6WNQ - chains H and G of the 22 polymer chains in the assembly; structure by electron microscopy, 3.40 A resolution.

== Chain H ==
Name: ATP synthase epsilon chain
Organism: Escherichia coli
UniProt: S1HQ43 (S1HQ43_ECOLX); residues 0-138 here correspond to UniProt positions 1-139 (UniProt number = residue number + 1)
Chain sequence (139 residues; numbered 0 to 138; the number before each row is that of its first residue; numbering starts at 0):
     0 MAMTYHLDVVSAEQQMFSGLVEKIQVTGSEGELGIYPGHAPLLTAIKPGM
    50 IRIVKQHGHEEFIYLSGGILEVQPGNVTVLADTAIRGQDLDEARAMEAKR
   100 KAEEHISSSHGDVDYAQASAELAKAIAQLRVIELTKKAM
Unresolved in the structure: 0-2

== Chain G ==
Name: ATP synthase gamma chain
Organism: Escherichia coli
UniProt: J7RYJ3 (J7RYJ3_ECOLX); residues 0-286 here correspond to UniProt positions 1-287 (UniProt number = residue number + 1)
Chain sequence (287 residues; numbered 0 to 286; the number before each row is that of its first residue; numbering starts at 0):
     0 MAGAKDIRSKIASVQNTQKITKAMEMVAASKMRKSQDRMAASRPYAETMR
    50 KVIGHLAHGNLEYKHPYLEDRDVKRVGYLVVSTDRGLAGGLNINLFKKLL
   100 AEMKTWTDKGVQADLAMIGSKGVSFFNSVGGNVVAQVTGMGDNPSLSELI
   150 GPVKVMLQAYDEGRLDKLYIVSNKFINTMSQVPTISQLLPLPASDDDDLK
   200 HKSWDYLYEPDPKALLDTLLRRYVESQVYQGVVENLASEQAARMVAMKAA
   250 TDNGGSLIKELQLVYNKARQASITQELTEIVSGAAAV
Unresolved in the structure: 0, 285-286
Construct notes: conflict A87 (Cys88 in J7RYJ3), A112 (Cys113 in J7RYJ3)

== Chain H / chain G interface ==
Contacting residue pairs - 77 pairs, chain H then chain G:
  V9(H) - Y44(G)
  S10(H) - Y44(G)
  A11(H) - S41(G)  hydrogen bond (backbone-side chain)
  A11(H) - Y44(G)
  A11(H) - L145(G)  hydrophobic
  A11(H) - Y228(G)
  E12(H) - A40(G)
  E12(H) - S144(G)
  E12(H) - L145(G)  hydrogen bond (side chain-backbone)
  Q13(H) - A40(G)
  E29(H) - P209(G)
  P40(H) - W203(G)  hydrophobic
  P40(H) - D204(G)
  P40(H) - Y205(G)
  P40(H) - L206(G)  hydrogen bond (backbone-backbone)
  L41(H) - Y205(G)
  L41(H) - L206(G)
  L42(H) - L206(G)  hydrogen bond (backbone-backbone)
  L42(H) - Y207(G)
  L42(H) - E208(G)  hydrogen bond (backbone-backbone)
  L42(H) - L214(G)
  T43(H) - E208(G)  hydrogen bond (side chain-backbone)
  A44(H) - L214(G)
  I68(H) - T217(G)
  I68(H) - L218(G)  hydrophobic
  E70(H) - Y205(G)  hydrogen bond
  V71(H) - Y205(G)
  Q72(H) - Y205(G)
  L79(H) - T47(G)
  L79(H) - M48(G)  hydrophobic
  A80(H) - Y44(G)
  D81(H) - R221(G)  salt bridge
  R85(H) - I149(G)
  R85(H) - R221(G)
  R85(H) - E224(G)  salt bridge
  Q87(H) - K153(G)  hydrogen bond
  D90(H) - K153(G)
  E91(H) - K153(G)  salt bridge
  E91(H) - Q157(G)  hydrogen bond
  R93(H) - S146(G)  hydrogen bond (side chain-backbone)
  R93(H) - I149(G)
  A94(H) - G150(G)
  A94(H) - K153(G)
  A94(H) - V154(G)  hydrophobic
  A97(H) - A134(G)
  A97(H) - Q135(G)
  K98(H) - V133(G)
  K98(H) - V154(G)
  K98(H) - Q157(G)  hydrogen bond
  K100(H) - Q135(G)
  A101(H) - V133(G)
  A101(H) - A134(G)  hydrophobic
  I105(H) - Q135(G)  hydrogen bond (backbone-side chain)
  S106(H) - T137(G)
  S107(H) - T137(G)  hydrogen bond (side chain-backbone)
  S107(H) - G138(G)
  H109(H) - D83(G)
  D111(H) - K30(G)  salt bridge
  D111(H) - R84(G)  salt bridge
  Y114(H) - R84(G)
  Y114(H) - G85(G)  hydrogen bond (side chain-backbone)
  Y114(H) - L86(G)  hydrophobic
  A117(H) - I19(G)
  A117(H) - M23(G)  hydrophobic
  E120(H) - I19(G)
  L121(H) - T16(G)
  L121(H) - I19(G)
  A124(H) - N15(G)
  A124(H) - T16(G)
  L128(H) - K9(G)  hydrogen bond (backbone-side chain)
  L128(H) - S12(G)
  L128(H) - V13(G)  hydrophobic
  R129(H) - K9(G)
  V130(H) - L256(G)  hydrophobic
  V130(H) - L260(G)  hydrophobic
  L133(H) - K9(G)
  T134(H) - E259(G)
Other interface residues (no listed pair), chain H (52 interface residues in all): T77, T82, A83, H104, S108, I125, Q127, I131, K136
Other interface residues (no listed pair), chain G (57 interface residues in all): I6, T20, V51, N126, V132, G140, D141, P151, S225, R242, V263

== Summary ==
The interface between chain H and chain G involves 52 residues on one side and 57 on the other; the contacts
include 15 hydrogen bonds and 5 salt bridges. Polar pairs include D81(H)-R221(G), R85(H)-E224(G) and
E91(H)-K153(G).
Chain H is ATP synthase epsilon chain and chain G is ATP synthase gamma chain, both from Escherichia coli; the
structure, E. coli ATP Synthase State 2a, was determined by electron microscopy (same publication as 6OQR,
6OQS, 6OQT, 6OQU, 6OQV, 6OQW and 3 further entries).
